Entry 3AV5 (X-ray diffraction, 3.25 A resolution); this record covers chain A.

== Chain A ==
Name: DNA (cytosine-5)-methyltransferase 1
Source organism: Mus musculus
Notes: EC 2.1.1.37
UniProt: P13864 (DNMT1_MOUSE); numbering as in UniProt (aligned over 291-1620)
Amino-acid sequence (1330 residues; each row starts with the number of its first residue):
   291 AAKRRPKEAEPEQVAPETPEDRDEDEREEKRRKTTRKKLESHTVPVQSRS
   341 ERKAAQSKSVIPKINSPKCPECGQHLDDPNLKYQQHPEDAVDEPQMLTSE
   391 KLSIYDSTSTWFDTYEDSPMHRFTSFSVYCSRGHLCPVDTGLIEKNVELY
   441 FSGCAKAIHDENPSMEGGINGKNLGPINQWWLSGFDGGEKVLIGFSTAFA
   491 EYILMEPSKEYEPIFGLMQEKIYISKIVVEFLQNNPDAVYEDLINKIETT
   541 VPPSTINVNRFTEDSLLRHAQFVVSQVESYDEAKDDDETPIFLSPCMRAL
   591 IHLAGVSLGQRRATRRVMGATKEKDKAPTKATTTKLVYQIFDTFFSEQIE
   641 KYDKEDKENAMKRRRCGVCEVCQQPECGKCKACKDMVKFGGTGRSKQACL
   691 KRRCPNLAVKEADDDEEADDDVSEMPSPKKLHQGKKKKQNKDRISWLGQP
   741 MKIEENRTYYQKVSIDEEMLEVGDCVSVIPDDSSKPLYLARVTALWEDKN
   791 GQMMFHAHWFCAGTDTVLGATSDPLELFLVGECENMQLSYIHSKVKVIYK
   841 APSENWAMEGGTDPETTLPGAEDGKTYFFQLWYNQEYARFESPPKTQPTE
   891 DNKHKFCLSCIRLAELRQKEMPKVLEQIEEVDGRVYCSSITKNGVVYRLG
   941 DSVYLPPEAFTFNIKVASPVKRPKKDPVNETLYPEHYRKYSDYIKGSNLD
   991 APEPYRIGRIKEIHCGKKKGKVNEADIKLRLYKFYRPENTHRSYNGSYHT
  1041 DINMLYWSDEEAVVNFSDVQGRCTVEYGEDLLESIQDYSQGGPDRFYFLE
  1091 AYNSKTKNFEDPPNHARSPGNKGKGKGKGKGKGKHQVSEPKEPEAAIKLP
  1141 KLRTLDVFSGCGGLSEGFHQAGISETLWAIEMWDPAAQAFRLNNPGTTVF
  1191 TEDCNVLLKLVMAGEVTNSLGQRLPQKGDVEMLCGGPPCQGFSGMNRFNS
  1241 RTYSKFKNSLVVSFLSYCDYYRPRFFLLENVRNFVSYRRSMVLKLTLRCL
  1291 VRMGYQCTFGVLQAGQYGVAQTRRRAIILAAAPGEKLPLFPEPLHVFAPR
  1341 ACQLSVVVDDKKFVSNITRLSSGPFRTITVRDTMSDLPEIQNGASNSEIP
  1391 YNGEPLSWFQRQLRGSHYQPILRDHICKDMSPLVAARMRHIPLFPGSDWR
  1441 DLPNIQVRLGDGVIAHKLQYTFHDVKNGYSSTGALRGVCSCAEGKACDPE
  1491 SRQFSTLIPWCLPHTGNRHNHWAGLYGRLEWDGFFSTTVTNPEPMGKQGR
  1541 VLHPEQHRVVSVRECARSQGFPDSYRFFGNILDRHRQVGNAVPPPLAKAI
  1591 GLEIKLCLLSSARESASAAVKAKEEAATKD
Disordered / not traced: 291-356, 394-403, 606-617, 642-652, 669-687, 711-713, 745-746, 852-864, 957-963, 982-988, 1109-1137, 1609-1620
Ion coordination: Zn2+ site 1: Cys359, Cys362, Cys420, His424; Zn2+ site 2: Cys656, Cys659, Cys662, Cys694; Zn2+ site 3: His796, Cys823, Cys897, Cys900; Zn2+ site 4: Cys1479, Cys1481, Cys1487, His1504
Ligand contacts: S-adenosylhomocysteine (SAH): Asp1146, Phe1148, Ser1149, Gly1150, Cys1151, Gly1152, Gly1153, Leu1154, Ile1170, Glu1171, Met1172, Trp1173, Ala1176, Glu1192, Asp1193, Cys1194, Gly1226, Pro1228, Leu1250, Asn1580, Ala1581, Val1582
Swiss-Prot annotation at these positions:
  - zinc finger: Asn649 to Pro695 (CXXC-type)
  - region: Lys1112 to His1125 (7 X 2 AA tandem repeats of K-G)
  - active site: Cys1229
  - binding site (Zn(2+)): Cys359, Cys362, Cys420, His424, Cys656, Cys659, Cys662, Cys667, Cys670, Cys673, Cys689, Cys694
  - binding site (S-adenosyl-L-methionine): Ser1149, Gly1153, Leu1154, Glu1171, Met1172, Asp1193, Cys1194, Val1582
  - modified residue: Lys372 (N6-acetyllysine), Ser515 (Phosphoserine), Ser555 (Phosphoserine), Ser713 (Phosphoserine), Ser717 (Phosphoserine), Ser735 (Phosphoserine), Lys752 (N6-acetyllysine), Ser882 (Phosphoserine), Lys895 (N6-acetyllysine), Lys961 (N6-acetyllysine), Lys965 (N6-acetyllysine), Lys979 (N6-acetyllysine), Lys1114 (N6-acetyllysine), Lys1116 (N6-acetyllysine), Lys1118 (N6-acetyllysine), Lys1120 (N6-acetyllysine), Lys1122 (N6-acetyllysine), Lys1124 (N6-acetyllysine), Lys1352 (N6-acetyllysine), Lys1418 (N6-acetyllysine)
  - cross-link: Lys1611 (Glycyl lysine isopeptide (Lys-Gly) (interchain with G-Cter in SUMO2))
What the authors report for this chain:
  - conformationally variable residues: Cys1229
  - catalytic residues: Cys1229 (proposed by the authors, not directly observed)
  - mutagenesis - W1500A, W1500L, W1512A, W1512L: abolished catalytic activity on hemimethylated and unmethylated DNA
  - specificity-determining residues: Trp1500, Trp1512 (proposed by the authors, not directly observed)

== Overview ==
Chain A binds S-adenosylhomocysteine. Cys359, Cys362, Cys420 and His424 coordinate Zn2+ site 1. Cys656,
Cys659, Cys662 and Cys694 coordinate Zn2+ site 2. From UniProt: active-site residue Cys1229, 12 Zn2+-binding
residues and 8 S-adenosyl-L-methionine-binding residues. The paper reports the catalytic residue Cys1229;
W1500A, W1500L and W1512A, among others, abolish catalytic activity on hemimethylated and unmethylated DNA.
Chain A is DNA (cytosine-5)-methyltransferase 1 (Mus musculus); the structure, Crystal structure of mouse DNA
methyltransferase 1 with AdoHcy, was determined by X-ray diffraction (same publication as 3AV4 and 3AV6).
